8GCC - chains A and B of the 4 polymer chains in the assembly; structure by electron microscopy, 2.94 A resolution.

[Chain A (and B)]
Protein: DNA topoisomerase 2
From: Trypanosoma cruzi strain CL Brener
Notes: chain B of this document is another copy of the same molecule, construct and numbering; everything in this record applies to it too
Reference sequence: Q4DE53 (Q4DE53_TRYCC); numbering as in UniProt (aligned over 401-1178)
Sequence (779 residues; each row starts with the number of its first residue):
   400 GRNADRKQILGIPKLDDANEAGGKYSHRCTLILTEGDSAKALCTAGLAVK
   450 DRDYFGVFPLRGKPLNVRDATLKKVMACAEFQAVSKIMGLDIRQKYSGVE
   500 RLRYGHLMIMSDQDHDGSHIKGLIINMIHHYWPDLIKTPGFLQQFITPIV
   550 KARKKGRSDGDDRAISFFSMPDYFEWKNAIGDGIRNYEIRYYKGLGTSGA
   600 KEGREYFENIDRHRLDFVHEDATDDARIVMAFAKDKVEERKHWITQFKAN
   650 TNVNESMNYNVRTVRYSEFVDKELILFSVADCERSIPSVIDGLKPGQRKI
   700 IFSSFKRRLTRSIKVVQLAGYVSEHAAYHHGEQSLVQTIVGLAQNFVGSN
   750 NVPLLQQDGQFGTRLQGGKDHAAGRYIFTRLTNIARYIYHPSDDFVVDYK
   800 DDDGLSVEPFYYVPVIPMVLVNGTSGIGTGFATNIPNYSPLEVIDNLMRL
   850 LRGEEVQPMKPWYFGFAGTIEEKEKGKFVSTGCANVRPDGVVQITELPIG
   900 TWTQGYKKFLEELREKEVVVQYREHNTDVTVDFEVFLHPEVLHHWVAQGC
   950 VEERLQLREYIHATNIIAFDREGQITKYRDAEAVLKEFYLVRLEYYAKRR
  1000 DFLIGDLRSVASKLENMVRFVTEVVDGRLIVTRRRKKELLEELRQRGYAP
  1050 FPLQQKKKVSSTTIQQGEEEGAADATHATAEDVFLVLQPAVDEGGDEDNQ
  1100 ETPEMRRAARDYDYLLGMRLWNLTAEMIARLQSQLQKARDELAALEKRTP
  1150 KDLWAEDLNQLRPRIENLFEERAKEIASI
Unresolved in the structure: 400-408, 553-563, 1052-1102, 1178
Covalent attachments: inhibitor CT1, bound form (YWX) linked to Cys477
Sequence notes: expression tag (400)
Ligand contacts: inhibitor CT1, bound form (YWX; 2-{3-[(Z)-iminomethyl]-1H-1,2,4-triazol-1-yl}-1-{(3M)-3-[2-(trifluoromethyl)phenyl]-6H-pyrrolo[3,4-b]pyridin-6-yl}ethan-1-one): Arg460, Gly461, Lys462, Pro463, Leu464, Lys473, Ala476, Ala478, Glu479
Reported in the primary citation:
  - binding site for inhibitor CT1, bound form: Cys477
  - specificity-determining residues: Cys477 (by similarity / conservation)
  - mutagenesis - F540L: decreased growth in response to inhibitor CT1, bound form

[How chain A and chain B interact]
Pairs across the interface (63):
  Gly595(A) - Gln759(B)
  Gly595(A) - Ala771(B)
  Thr596(A) - Tyr775(B)
  Ser597(A) - Gln759(B)
  Gly598(A) - Gln759(B)
  Arg603(A) - Thr926(B)
  Ile712(A) - Glu723(B)
  Gln716(A) - Gly719(B)
  Gln716(A) - Ser722(B)
  Gln716(A) - Glu723(B)
  Gly719(A) - Gln716(B)
  Ser722(A) - Gln716(B)
  Glu723(A) - Ile712(B)
  Glu723(A) - Gln716(B)
  His729(A) - Arg774(B)
  Gly730(A) - Arg774(B)
  Gln759(A) - Gly595(B)
  Gln759(A) - Ser597(B)
  Gln759(A) - Gly598(B)
  Ala771(A) - Gly595(B)
  Arg774(A) - His729(B)
  Arg774(A) - Gly730(B)
  Tyr775(A) - Gly595(B)
  Tyr775(A) - Thr596(B)
  Thr926(A) - Arg603(B)
  Phe1019(A) - Leu1119(B)  hydrophobic
  Val1024(A) - Thr1031(B)
  Val1030(A) - Leu1119(B)
  Val1030(A) - Leu1122(B)
  Val1030(A) - Thr1123(B)
  Thr1031(A) - Leu1122(B)
  Arg1032(A) - Leu1122(B)  hydrogen bond (backbone-backbone)
  Arg1032(A) - Ala1124(B)
  Arg1033(A) - Thr1123(B)
  Arg1033(A) - Ala1124(B)
  Lys1035(A) - Trp1120(B)
  Asp1112(A) - Trp1120(B)  hydrogen bond
  Leu1115(A) - Leu1119(B)  hydrogen bond (backbone-backbone)
  Leu1115(A) - Trp1120(B)  hydrogen bond (backbone-backbone)
  Gly1116(A) - Arg1118(B)
  Met1117(A) - Arg1118(B)
  Met1117(A) - Leu1119(B)  hydrogen bond (backbone-backbone)
  Arg1118(A) - Leu1115(B)
  Arg1118(A) - Gly1116(B)
  Arg1118(A) - Met1117(B)
  Arg1118(A) - Arg1118(B)
  Arg1118(A) - Leu1119(B)
  Leu1119(A) - Phe1019(B)  hydrophobic
  Leu1119(A) - Leu1115(B)  hydrogen bond (backbone-backbone)
  Leu1119(A) - Met1117(B)  hydrogen bond (backbone-backbone)
  Leu1119(A) - Arg1118(B)
  Leu1119(A) - Leu1119(B)  hydrophobic
  Trp1120(A) - Lys1035(B)
  Trp1120(A) - Asp1112(B)  hydrogen bond
  Trp1120(A) - Leu1115(B)  hydrogen bond (backbone-backbone)
  Leu1122(A) - Val1030(B)
  Leu1122(A) - Thr1031(B)
  Leu1122(A) - Arg1032(B)  hydrogen bond (backbone-backbone)
  Leu1122(A) - Leu1119(B)  hydrophobic
  Thr1123(A) - Val1030(B)
  Thr1123(A) - Arg1033(B)
  Ala1124(A) - Arg1032(B)
  Ala1124(A) - Arg1033(B)
Interface residues without a listed pair, chain A (45 interface residues in all): Gly593, Ala599, Arg706, Lys713, Tyr727, Gly758, Asp927, Leu1038, Leu1039, Ala1108, Arg1129
Interface residues without a listed pair, chain B (45 interface residues in all): Gly593, Ala599, Arg706, Lys713, Tyr727, Gly758, Asp927, Val1024, Leu1038, Leu1039, Ala1108, Arg1129

[Overview]
Chain A and chain B each contribute 45 residues to their interface; the contacts include 10 hydrogen bonds.
Among the polar pairs are Asp1112(A)-Trp1120(B), Arg1032(A)-Leu1122(B) and Leu1115(A)-Leu1119(B). The paper
reports a binding site for inhibitor CT1, bound form at Cys477(A); F540L of chain A reduces growth in response
to inhibitor CT1, bound form.
Both chains are DNA topoisomerase 2 (Trypanosoma cruzi strain CL Brener). Entry 8GCC (T. cruzi topoisomerase
II alpha bound to dsDNA and the covalent inhibitor CT1) was determined by electron microscopy.
